8VH7 - chain A; structure by X-ray diffraction, 1.98 A resolution.

[Chain A]
Name: Heparosan synthase B
From: Pasteurella multocida
UniProtKB: Q5SGE1 (Q5SGE1_PASMD); residue numbers follow UniProt; this construct covers 98-644
Amino-acid sequence (552 residues; row label = number of the first residue in the row):
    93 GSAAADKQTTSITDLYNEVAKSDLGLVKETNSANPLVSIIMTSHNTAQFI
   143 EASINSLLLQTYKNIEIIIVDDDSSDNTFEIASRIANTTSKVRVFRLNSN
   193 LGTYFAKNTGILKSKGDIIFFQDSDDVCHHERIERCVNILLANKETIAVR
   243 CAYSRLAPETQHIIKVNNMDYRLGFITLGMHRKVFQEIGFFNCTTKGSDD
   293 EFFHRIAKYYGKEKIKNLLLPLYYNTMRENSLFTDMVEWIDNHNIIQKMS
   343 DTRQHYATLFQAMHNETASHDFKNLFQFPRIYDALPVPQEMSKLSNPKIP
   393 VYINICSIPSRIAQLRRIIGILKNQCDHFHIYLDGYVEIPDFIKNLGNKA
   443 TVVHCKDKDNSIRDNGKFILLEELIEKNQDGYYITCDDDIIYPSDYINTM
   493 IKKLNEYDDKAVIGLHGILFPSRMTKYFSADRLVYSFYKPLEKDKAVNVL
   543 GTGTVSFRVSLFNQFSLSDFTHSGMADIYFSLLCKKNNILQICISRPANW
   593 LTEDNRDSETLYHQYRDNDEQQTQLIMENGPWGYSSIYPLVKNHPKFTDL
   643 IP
Unresolved in the structure: 93-101, 121-125, 514-520, 601-609
Differences from the reference sequence: expression tag (93-97)
Bound ions: Mn2+ site 1: Asp-217 (together with UDP); Na+ site 1 near Asp-292 (its only coordinating residue here); Na+ site 2 near Leu-386 (its only coordinating residue here); Mn2+ site 2: Asp-481 (together with UDP)
Residues lining bound ligands:
  - UDP (uridine-5'-diphosphate), molecule 1: Thr-134, Ser-135, His-136, Thr-138, Asp-164, Asn-192, Gly-194, Thr-195, Asp-215, Ser-216, Asp-217, Arg-247, Asn-317, Thr-318, Arg-320, Ser-323, Leu-324, Phe-325, Lys-385
  - UDP, molecule 2: Cys-398, Ser-399, Ile-400, Arg-403, Asp-426, Arg-455, Asp-456, Lys-459, Asp-479, Asp-480, Asp-481

[Summary]
Ligands of chain A: UDP.
Chain A is Heparosan synthase B (Pasteurella multocida); the structure, Crystal structure of heparosan
synthase 2 from Pasteurella multocida at 1.98 A, was determined by X-ray diffraction (same publication as
8VIW).
